Entry 6MDP (electron microscopy, 3.80 A resolution); this record covers chains C and H of the 7 polymer chains in the assembly.

# Chain C
Name: Vesicle-fusing ATPase
Source organism: Cricetulus griseus
Notes: EC 3.6.4.6
UniProtKB: P18708 (NSF_CRIGR); numbering as in UniProt (aligned over 1-723)
Amino-acid sequence (768 residues; each row starts with the number of its first residue; numbers below 1 keep their minus sign (Met-23 is residue -23)):
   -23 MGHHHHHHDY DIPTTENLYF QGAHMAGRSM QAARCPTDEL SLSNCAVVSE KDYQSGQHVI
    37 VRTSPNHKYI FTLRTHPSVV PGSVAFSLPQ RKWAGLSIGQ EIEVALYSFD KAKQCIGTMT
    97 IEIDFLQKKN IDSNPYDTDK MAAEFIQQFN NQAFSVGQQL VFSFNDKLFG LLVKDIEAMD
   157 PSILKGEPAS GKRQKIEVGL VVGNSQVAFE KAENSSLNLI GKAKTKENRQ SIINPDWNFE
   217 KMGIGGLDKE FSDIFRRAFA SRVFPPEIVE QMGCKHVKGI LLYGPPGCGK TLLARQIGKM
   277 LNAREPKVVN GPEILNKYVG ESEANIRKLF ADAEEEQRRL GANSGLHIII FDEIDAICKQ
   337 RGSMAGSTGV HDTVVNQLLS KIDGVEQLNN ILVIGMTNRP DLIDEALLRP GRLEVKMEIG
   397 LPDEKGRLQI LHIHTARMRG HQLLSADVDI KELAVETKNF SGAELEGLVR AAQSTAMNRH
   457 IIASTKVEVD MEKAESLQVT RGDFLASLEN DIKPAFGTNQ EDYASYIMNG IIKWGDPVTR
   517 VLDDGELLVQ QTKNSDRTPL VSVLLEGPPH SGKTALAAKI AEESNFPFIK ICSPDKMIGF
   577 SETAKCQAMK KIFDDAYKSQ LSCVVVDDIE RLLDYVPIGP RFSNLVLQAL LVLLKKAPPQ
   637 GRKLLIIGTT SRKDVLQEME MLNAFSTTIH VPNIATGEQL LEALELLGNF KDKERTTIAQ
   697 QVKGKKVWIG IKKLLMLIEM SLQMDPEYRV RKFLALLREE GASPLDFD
Not modelled in the structure: -23 to 207, 459-462, 739-744
Construct notes: initiating methionine (-23); expression tag (-22 to 0, 724-744); conflict Ile458 (Lys in P18708)
UniProt features mapped onto this chain:
  - binding site (ATP): Asn505 to Trp510, Pro545 to Leu552
  - binding site (Mg(2+)): Thr550
  - modified residue: Lys105 (N6-acetyllysine), Ser207 (Phosphoserine), Tyr259 (Phosphotyrosine), Ser569 (Phosphoserine)
Small-molecule neighbours:
  - ATP (adenosine-5'-triphosphate), molecule 1: Gly219, Ile220, Gly221, Leu223, Pro261, Pro262, Gly263, Cys264, Gly265, Lys266, Thr267, Leu268, Glu329, Asn374, Ile406, His410, Gly438, Ala439, Glu442
  - ATP, molecule 2: Leu355, Ser356, Asp359, Arg385, Arg388
  - ATP, molecule 3: Tyr502, Met504, Asn505, Gly506, Ile507, Ile508, Trp510, Val514, Pro545, His546, Ser547, Gly548, Lys549, Thr550, Ala551, Leu552, Asp604, Ile707, Lys708
What the authors report for this chain:
  - mutagenesis - Y294A, Y294L: decreased catalytic activity on SNARE complex
  - mutagenesis - Y294A (31 +/- 5 ATP min-1), Y294L (26 +/- 2 ATP min-1): unchanged catalytic activity on ATP

# Chain H
Name: Synaptosomal-associated protein 25
Source organism: Rattus norvegicus
UniProtKB: P60881 (SNP25_RAT), isoform P60881-2; numbering as in UniProt (aligned over 1-204)
Amino-acid sequence (207 residues; numbered -2 to 204; the number before each row is that of its first residue; numbers below 1 keep their minus sign (Met-2 is residue -2)):
    -2 MASMAEDADM RNELEEMQRR ADQLADESLE STRRMLQLVE ESKDAGIRTL VMLDEQGEQL
    58 DRVEEGMNHI NQDMKEAEKN LKDLGKCCGL FICPCNKLKS SDAYKKAWGN NQDGVVASQP
   118 ARVVDEREQM AISGGFIRRV TNDARENEMD ENLEQVSGII GNLRHMALDM GNEIDTQNRQ
   178 IDRIMEKADS NKTRIDEANQ RATKMLG
Not modelled in the structure: -2 to 0, 18-204
Construct notes: initiating methionine (-2); expression tag (-1 to 0)
UniProt features mapped onto this chain:
  - region: Gly111 to Val120 (Interaction with ZDHHC13 and ZDHHC17)
  - site ((Microbial infection) Cleavage): Arg180, Ile181, Gln197, Arg198
  - modified residue: Thr138 (Phosphothreonine), Ser154 (Phosphoserine), Ser187 (Phosphoserine)
  - lipidation (S-palmitoyl cysteine): Cys85, Cys90, Cys92
  - mutagenesis: Val113 (V113A: Inhibits interaction with ZDHHC13 and ZDHHC17), Gln116 (Q116A: Inhibits interaction with ZDHHC13 and ZDHHC17), Pro117 (P117A: Inhibits interaction with ZDHHC13 and ZDHHC17)

# Interface between chain C and chain H
Contacting residue pairs (4; chain C residue first):
  Lys293(C) - Arg8(H)
  Gly342(C) - Asp4(H)
  Ser343(C) - Asp4(H)
  Val346(C) - Arg8(H)
Interface residues without a listed pair, chain C (7 interface residues in all): Tyr294, Val295, Thr344
Interface residues without a listed pair, chain H (7 interface residues in all): Glu3, Asp6, Asn9, Glu10, Leu11
From the paper, about this interface:
  - interface residues, chain C: Tyr294(C)

# Overview
The chain C/chain H interface involves 7 residues from each chain. Ligands of chain C: 3 copies of ATP. From
the paper: Y294A and Y294L of chain C reduce catalytic activity on SNARE complex; the interface residue
Tyr294(C).
Here chain C is Vesicle-fusing ATPase (Cricetulus griseus) and chain H is Synaptosomal-associated protein 25
(Rattus norvegicus). Entry 6MDP (The D1 and D2 domain rings of NSF engaging the SNAP-25 N-terminus within the
20S supercomplex ...) was determined by electron microscopy together with 6MDM, 6MDN and 6MDO from the same
study.
